7MRX - chains A and B; structure by X-ray diffraction, 2.29 A resolution.

== Chain A ==
Name: Ribonuclease
Source organism: Bacillus amyloliquefaciens
Notes: EC 3.1.27.-
UniProt: P00648 (RNBR_BACAM); residues 1-110 here correspond to UniProt positions 48-157 (UniProt number = residue number + 47)
Chain sequence (128 residues; numbered -17 to 110; the number before each row is that of its first residue; numbers below 1 keep their minus sign (Met-17 is residue -17)):
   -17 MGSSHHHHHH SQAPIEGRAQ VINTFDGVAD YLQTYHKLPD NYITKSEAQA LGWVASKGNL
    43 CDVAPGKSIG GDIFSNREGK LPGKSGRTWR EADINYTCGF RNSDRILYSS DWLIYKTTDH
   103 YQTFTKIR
Not modelled in the structure: -17 to 2
Sequence notes: expression tag (-17 to 0); engineered mutation Cys43 (Ala90 in P00648), Cys80 (Ser127 in P00648)
Cystine bridges: Cys43-Cys80

== Chain B ==
Name: Barstar
Source organism: Bacillus amyloliquefaciens
UniProt: P11540 (BARS_BACAM); residues 0-89 here correspond to UniProt positions 1-90 (UniProt number = residue number + 1)
Chain sequence (90 residues; numbered 0 to 89; the number before each row is that of its first residue; numbering starts at 0):
     0 MKKAVINGEQ IRSISDLHQT LKKELALPEY YGENLDALWD ALTGWVEYPL VLEWRQFEQS
    60 KQLTENGAES VLQVFREAKA EGADITIILS
Sequence notes: engineered mutation Ala40 (Cys41 in P11540), Ala82 (Cys83 in P11540)

== Chain A / chain B interface ==
Pairs across the interface (37; chain A residue first):
  Lys27(A) with Trp38(B); Thr42(B), hydrogen bond
  Trp35(A) with Gly43(B)
  Ala37(A) with Gly43(B); Trp44(B)
  Ser38(A) with Trp44(B), hydrogen bond (backbone-backbone); Val45(B); Glu46(B)
  Phe56(A) with Asp35(B)
  Asn58(A) with Asp35(B)
  Arg59(A) with Leu34(B); Asp35(B), hydrogen bond (backbone-side chain); Trp38(B); Glu76(B), salt bridge
  Glu60(A) with Asn33(B); Leu34(B), hydrogen bond (side chain-backbone); Asp35(B), hydrogen bond (backbone-side chain)
  Phe82(A) with Trp44(B), hydrophobic
  Arg83(A) with Tyr29(B), hydrogen bond (backbone-side chain); Asp39(B), salt bridge; Gly43(B), hydrogen bond (side chain-backbone); Trp44(B)
  Asn84(A) with Tyr29(B), hydrogen bond (backbone-side chain)
  Ser85(A) with Tyr29(B)
  Arg87(A) with Asp39(B), salt bridge
  His102(A) with Tyr29(B); Tyr30(B); Gly31(B), hydrogen bond (side chain-backbone); Asn33(B), hydrogen bond (backbone-side chain); Ala36(B); Asp39(B), salt bridge
  Tyr103(A) with Asn33(B), hydrogen bond (backbone-side chain); Asp35(B); Ala36(B); Asp39(B), hydrogen bond
  Gln104(A) with Gly31(B); Asn33(B)
Other interface residues (no listed pair), chain A (19 interface residues in all): Ser57, Glu73, Asp101

== In short ==
The interface between chain A and chain B involves 19 residues on one side and 15 on the other; the contacts
include 12 hydrogen bonds and 4 salt bridges. Polar contacts include Arg59(A)-Glu76(B), Arg83(A)-Asp39(B) and
Arg87(A)-Asp39(B).
Here chain A is Ribonuclease and chain B is Barstar, both from Bacillus amyloliquefaciens. Entry 7MRX
(Cryogenic crystal structure of barnase A43C/S80C bound to barstar C40A/C82A) was determined by X-ray
diffraction.
